Entry 4HZB (X-ray diffraction, 2.60 A resolution); this record covers chains C and E of the 6 polymer chains in the assembly.

Chain C (and E):
Protein: Putative periplasmic protein
Organism: Ralstonia pickettii
Notes: chain E of this document is another copy of the same molecule, construct and numbering; everything in this record applies to it too
UniProtKB: C6BHF3 (C6BHF3_RALP1); numbering as in UniProt (aligned over 23-151)
Sequence (150 residues; each row starts with the number of its first residue):
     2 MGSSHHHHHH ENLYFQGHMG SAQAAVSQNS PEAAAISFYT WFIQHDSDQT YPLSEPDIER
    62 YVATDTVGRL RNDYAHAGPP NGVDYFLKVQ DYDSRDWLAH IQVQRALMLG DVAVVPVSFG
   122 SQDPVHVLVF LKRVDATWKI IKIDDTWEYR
Disordered / not traced: 2-30, 136-137 (chain E: 2-30)
Construct notes: expression tag (2-22)
Modified positions: Mse2 (selenomethionine); Mse20 (selenomethionine); Mse109 (selenomethionine; parent Met)

Chain C / chain E interface:
Residue-residue contacts - 55 pairs, chain C then chain E:
  Asp66(C) - Glu149(E)
  Thr67(C) - Glu149(E)
  Arg70(C) - Glu149(E)  salt bridge
  Arg70(C) - Tyr150(E)  hydrogen bond (side chain-backbone)
  Arg70(C) - Arg151(E)
  Leu71(C) - Tyr150(E)
  Asp74(C) - Tyr150(E)  hydrogen bond
  Pro81(C) - Tyr150(E)
  Tyr86(C) - Tyr150(E)
  Gln105(C) - Mse109(E)
  Leu108(C) - Leu108(E)  hydrophobic
  Leu108(C) - Pro117(E)  hydrophobic
  Leu108(C) - Leu129(E)  hydrophobic
  Mse109(C) - Gln105(E)
  Leu110(C) - His127(E)
  Leu110(C) - Val128(E)
  Leu110(C) - Thr147(E)
  Gly111(C) - His127(E)  hydrogen bond (backbone-side chain)
  Pro117(C) - Leu108(E)  hydrophobic
  His127(C) - Leu110(E)
  His127(C) - Gly111(E)
  Leu129(C) - Leu110(E)  hydrophobic
  Leu129(C) - Leu129(E)  hydrophobic
  Leu129(C) - Phe131(E)  hydrophobic
  Phe131(C) - Leu129(E)  hydrophobic
  Phe131(C) - Asp145(E)
  Phe131(C) - Asp146(E)
  Ile142(C) - Thr147(E)
  Ile142(C) - Glu149(E)
  Ile142(C) - Tyr150(E)  hydrogen bond (backbone-backbone)
  Lys143(C) - Asp146(E)  salt bridge
  Lys143(C) - Trp148(E)  hydrogen bond (side chain-backbone)
  Lys143(C) - Tyr150(E)
  Asp145(C) - Phe131(E)
  Asp145(C) - Lys143(E)  salt bridge
  Asp145(C) - Asp145(E)
  Asp146(C) - Phe131(E)
  Asp146(C) - Lys143(E)  salt bridge
  Thr147(C) - Leu110(E)
  Thr147(C) - Val113(E)
  Thr147(C) - Ile142(E)
  Trp148(C) - Lys143(E)  hydrogen bond (backbone-side chain)
  Glu149(C) - Ala64(E)
  Glu149(C) - Asp66(E)
  Glu149(C) - Thr67(E)  hydrogen bond
  Glu149(C) - Ile142(E)
  Tyr150(C) - Thr67(E)  hydrogen bond (backbone-side chain)
  Tyr150(C) - Arg70(E)  hydrogen bond
  Tyr150(C) - Leu71(E)  hydrophobic
  Tyr150(C) - Asp74(E)  hydrogen bond
  Tyr150(C) - Pro81(E)
  Tyr150(C) - Tyr86(E)
  Tyr150(C) - Ile142(E)  hydrogen bond (backbone-backbone)
  Arg151(C) - Asp66(E)  salt bridge
  Arg151(C) - Arg70(E)
Other interface residues (no listed pair), chain C (27 interface residues in all): Val113, Val115
Other interface residues (no listed pair), chain E (29 interface residues in all): Val115

Overview:
Chain C and chain E form an interface of 27 and 29 residues respectively, with 11 hydrogen bonds and 5 salt
bridges. Polar pairs include Arg70(C)-Glu149(E), Lys143(C)-Asp146(E) and Asp145(C)-Lys143(E).
Both chains are Putative periplasmic protein (Ralstonia pickettii). Entry 4HZB (Crystal structure of the type
VI SeMet effector-immunity complex Tae3-Tai3 from Ralstonia pickettii) was determined by X-ray diffraction
(same publication as 4HZ9).
